Entry 7RZJ (X-ray diffraction, 1.80 A resolution); this record covers chains A and B of the 3 polymer chains in the assembly.

== Chain A ==
Molecule: HLA class I histocompatibility antigen, B-7 alpha chain
Organism: Homo sapiens
UniProt: P01889 (1B07_HUMAN); residues 1-275 here correspond to UniProt positions 25-299 (UniProt number = residue number + 24)
Chain sequence (275 residues; each row starts with the number of its first residue):
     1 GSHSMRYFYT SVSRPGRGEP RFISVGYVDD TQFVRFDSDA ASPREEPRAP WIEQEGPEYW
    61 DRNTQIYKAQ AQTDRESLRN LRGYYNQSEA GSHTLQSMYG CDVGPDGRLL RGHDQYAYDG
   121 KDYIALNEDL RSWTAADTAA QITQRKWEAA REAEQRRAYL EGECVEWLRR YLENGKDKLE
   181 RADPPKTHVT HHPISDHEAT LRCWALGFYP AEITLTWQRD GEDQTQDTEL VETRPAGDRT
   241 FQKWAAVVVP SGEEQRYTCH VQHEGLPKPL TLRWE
Cystine bridges: C101-C164, C203-C259
UniProt features mapped onto this chain:
  - region: E275 (Connecting peptide)
  - motif: S77 to G83 (Bw6 motif)
  - binding site (a peptide antigen): N63, Y84, T143, K146, E152, Y159, Y171
  - glycosylation: N86 (N-linked (GlcNAc...) asparagine)

== Chain B ==
Molecule: Beta-2-microglobulin
Organism: Homo sapiens
UniProt: P61769 (B2MG_HUMAN); residues 1-99 here correspond to UniProt positions 21-119 (UniProt number = residue number + 20)
Chain sequence (100 residues; numbered 0 to 99; the number before each row is that of its first residue; numbering starts at 0):
     0 MIQRTPKIQV YSRHPAENGK SNFLNCYVSG FHPSDIEVDL LKNGERIEKV EHSDLSFSKD
    60 WSFYLLYYTE FTPTEKDEYA CRVNHVTLSQ PKIVKWDRDM
Cystine bridges: C25-C80
Differences from the reference sequence: initiating methionine (0)
UniProt features mapped onto this chain:
  - modified residue: Q2 (Pyrrolidone carboxylic acid)
  - glycosylation: I1 (N-linked (Glc) (glycation) isoleucine), K19 (N-linked (Glc) (glycation) lysine), K41 (N-linked (Glc) (glycation) lysine), K48 (N-linked (Glc) (glycation) lysine), K58 (N-linked (Glc) (glycation) lysine), K91 (N-linked (Glc) (glycation) lysine), K94 (N-linked (Glc) (glycation) lysine)

== Interface between chain A and chain B ==
Contacting residue pairs (54):
  F8(A) - F56(B)  hydrophobic
  Y9(A) - F56(B)
  T10(A) - F56(B)
  T10(A) - F62(B)
  V12(A) - S33(B)
  V25(A) - D53(B)
  V25(A) - L54(B)
  V25(A) - S55(B)
  Y27(A) - S55(B)
  Y27(A) - Y63(B)  hydrogen bond
  Q32(A) - D53(B)  hydrogen bond
  R35(A) - D53(B)  salt bridge
  R48(A) - D53(B)  salt bridge
  H93(A) - M0(B)
  Q96(A) - H31(B)  hydrogen bond
  Q96(A) - F56(B)
  Q96(A) - W60(B)  hydrogen bond (side chain-backbone)
  Q96(A) - F62(B)
  S97(A) - F56(B)
  M98(A) - F56(B)  hydrophobic
  M98(A) - W60(B)  hydrophobic
  Q115(A) - W60(B)
  Y116(A) - W60(B)
  A117(A) - W60(B)  hydrophobic
  D119(A) - M0(B)
  D119(A) - I1(B)
  D119(A) - H31(B)
  G120(A) - I1(B)
  G120(A) - H31(B)
  D122(A) - W60(B)  hydrogen bond
  H192(A) - D98(B)  salt bridge
  R202(A) - D98(B)  hydrogen bond (side chain-backbone)
  R202(A) - M99(B)
  W204(A) - D98(B)
  W204(A) - M99(B)
  L206(A) - P14(B)  hydrophobic
  V231(A) - Q8(B)
  E232(A) - K6(B)  salt bridge
  E232(A) - Q8(B)  hydrogen bond (backbone-side chain)
  R234(A) - Q8(B)  hydrogen bond
  R234(A) - Y10(B)
  R234(A) - M99(B)  hydrogen bond (side chain-backbone)
  P235(A) - Y10(B)  hydrogen bond (backbone-side chain)
  P235(A) - N24(B)
  P235(A) - Y26(B)
  A236(A) - R12(B)  hydrogen bond (backbone-side chain)
  A236(A) - N24(B)  hydrogen bond (backbone-side chain)
  G237(A) - R12(B)  hydrogen bond (backbone-side chain)
  G237(A) - L65(B)
  D238(A) - R12(B)
  Q242(A) - Y10(B)
  Q242(A) - S11(B)  hydrogen bond (side chain-backbone)
  Q242(A) - R12(B)  hydrogen bond (side chain-backbone)
  W244(A) - M99(B)  hydrogen bond (side chain-backbone)
Interface residues without a listed pair, chain A (38 interface residues in all): I23, S92, T94, K121, E229, T233
Interface residues without a listed pair, chain B (27 interface residues in all): H13, S28, S57, K58, D59

== Summary ==
The interface between chain A and chain B involves 38 residues on one side and 27 on the other, with 16
hydrogen bonds and 4 salt bridges. Among the polar pairs are R35(A)-D53(B), R48(A)-D53(B) and H192(A)-D98(B).
UniProt lists 7 peptide antigen-binding residues on chain A.
Chain A is HLA class I histocompatibility antigen, B-7 alpha chain and chain B is Beta-2-microglobulin, both
from Homo sapiens; the structure, Crystal structure of HLA-B*07:02 in complex with MLL(747-755)
phosphopeptide, was determined by X-ray diffraction (same publication as 7RZD, 7S79, 7S7D, 7S7E, 7S7F, 7S8A
and 4 further entries).
